9C3E - chains A and D of the 9 polymer chains in the assembly; structure by electron microscopy, 3.50 A resolution.

Chain A:
Protein: TCRa
Organism: Homo sapiens
Sequence (272 residues; numbered 1 to 272; the number before each row is that of its first residue):
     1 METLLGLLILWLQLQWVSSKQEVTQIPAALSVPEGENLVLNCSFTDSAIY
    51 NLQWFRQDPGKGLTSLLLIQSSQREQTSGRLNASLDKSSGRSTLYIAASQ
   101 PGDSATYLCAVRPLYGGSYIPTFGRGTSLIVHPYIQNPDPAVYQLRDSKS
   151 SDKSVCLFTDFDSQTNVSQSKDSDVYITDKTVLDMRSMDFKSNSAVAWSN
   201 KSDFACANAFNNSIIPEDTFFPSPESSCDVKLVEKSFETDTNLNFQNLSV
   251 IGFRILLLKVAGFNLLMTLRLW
Disordered / not traced: 1-20
Disulfides: C42-C109, C156-C206
Glycans and other covalent adducts: N-acetylglucosamine (NAG) linked to N41, N82, N166, N200, N211
From the paper describing this entry:
  - mutagenesis - S104C/V182C: decreased signaling in response to peptide pulsed COS7-A2 cells
  - mutagenesis - S104C/V182C: unchanged signaling in response to PMA/IMY

Chain D:
Protein: T-cell surface glycoprotein CD3 delta chain
Organism: Homo sapiens
Reference sequence: P04234 (CD3D_HUMAN); residue numbers follow UniProt; this construct covers 1-125
Sequence (125 residues; row label = number of the first residue in the row):
     1 MEHSTFLSGLVLATLLSQVSPFKIPIEELEDRVFVNCNTSITWVEGTVGT
    51 LLSDITRLDLGKRILDPRGIYRCNGTDIYKDKESTVQVHYRMCQSCVELD
   101 PATVAGIIVTDVIATLLLALGVFCF
Disordered / not traced: 1-21
Disulfides: C37-C73, C93-C96
Glycans and other covalent adducts: N-acetylglucosamine (NAG) linked to N38, N74
Curated features (UniProtKB/Swiss-Prot):
  - glycosylation (N-linked (GlcNAc...) asparagine): N38, N74

Chain A / chain D interface:
Pairs across the interface (33; chain A residue first):
  R186(A) - E27(D)  salt bridge
  R186(A) - N36(D)
  R186(A) - R57(D)  hydrogen bond (backbone-side chain)
  S187(A) - E30(D)  hydrogen bond
  S187(A) - F34(D)
  S187(A) - L52(D)
  D189(A) - L52(D)
  D189(A) - D54(D)
  D189(A) - R57(D)  salt bridge
  K235(A) - K62(D)
  E238(A) - I64(D)
  T239(A) - Q94(D)  hydrogen bond (backbone-side chain)
  T241(A) - C93(D)
  T241(A) - C96(D)
  T241(A) - V97(D)
  T241(A) - E98(D)
  N242(A) - E98(D)
  N244(A) - C96(D)  hydrogen bond (side chain-backbone)
  N244(A) - V97(D)
  F245(A) - V97(D)
  F245(A) - E98(D)
  L256(A) - T110(D)
  L256(A) - D111(D)
  L256(A) - A114(D)  hydrophobic
  K259(A) - T115(D)  hydrogen bond
  K259(A) - L118(D)
  F263(A) - L117(D)
  F263(A) - L118(D)
  F263(A) - G121(D)
  L266(A) - G121(D)
  L266(A) - V122(D)  hydrophobic
  M267(A) - C124(D)  hydrophobic
  L269(A) - F125(D)  hydrophobic
Other interface residues (no listed pair), chain A (19 interface residues in all): M188, G262, R270
Other interface residues (no listed pair), chain D (27 interface residues in all): L29, S53, L120

In short:
19 residues of chain A and 27 residues of chain D are in contact, with 5 hydrogen bonds and 2 salt bridges.
Polar contacts include R186(A)-E27(D), D189(A)-R57(D) and R186(A)-R57(D). From the paper: S104C/V182C of chain
A reduce signaling in response to peptide pulsed COS7-A2 cells; S104C/V182C of chain A leave signaling in
response to PMA/IMY unchanged.
Here chain A is TCRa and chain D is T-cell surface glycoprotein CD3 delta chain, both from Homo sapiens. Entry
9C3E (TCR - CD3 complex bound to HLA) was determined by electron microscopy together with 9BBC from the same
study.
